7AUG - chain A; structure by X-ray diffraction, 2.04 A resolution.

[Chain A]
Molecule: rsGCamP1.3
Source organism: Aequorea victoria
Chain sequence (420 residues; numbered 36 to 457; 2 numbers in that range are skipped by the numbering (no residue carries them; nothing is unmodelled there); the number before each row is that of its first residue):
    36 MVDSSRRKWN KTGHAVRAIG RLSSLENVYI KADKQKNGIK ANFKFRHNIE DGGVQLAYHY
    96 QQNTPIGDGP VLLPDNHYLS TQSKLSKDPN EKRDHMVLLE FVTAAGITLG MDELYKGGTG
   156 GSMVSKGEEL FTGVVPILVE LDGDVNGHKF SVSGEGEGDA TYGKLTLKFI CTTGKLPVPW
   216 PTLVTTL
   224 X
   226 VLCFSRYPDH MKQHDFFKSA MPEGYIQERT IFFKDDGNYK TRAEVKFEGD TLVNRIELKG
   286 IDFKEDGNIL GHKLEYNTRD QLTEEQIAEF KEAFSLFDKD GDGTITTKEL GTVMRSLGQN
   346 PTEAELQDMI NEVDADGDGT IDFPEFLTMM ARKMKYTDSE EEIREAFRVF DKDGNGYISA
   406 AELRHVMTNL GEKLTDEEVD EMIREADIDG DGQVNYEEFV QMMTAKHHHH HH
Disordered / not traced: 36-37, 146-157, 451-457
Modified positions: PIA ([(4Z)-2-[(1S)-1-aminoethyl]-4-(4-hydroxybenzylidene)-5-oxo-4,5-dihydro-1H-imidazol-1-yl]acetic acid) at position 224
Covalently attached groups: covalent link Leu222-PIA_224; covalent link PIA_224-Val226
Ion coordination: Ca2+ site 1: Asp323, Asp325, Asp327, Thr329, Glu334; Ca2+ site 2: Asp359, Asp361, Asp363, Thr365, Asp367, Glu370; Ca2+ site 3 near Tyr381 (its only coordinating residue here); Ca2+ site 4: Asp396, Asp398, Asn400, Tyr402, Glu407; Ca2+ site 5: Asp432, Asp434, Asp436, Gln438, Glu443

[In short]
Asp323, Asp325, Asp327, Thr329 and Glu334 form the Ca2+ site 1. The Ca2+ site 2 is built by Asp359, Asp361,
Asp363, Thr365, Asp367 and Glu370.
Chain A is rsGCamP1.3 (Aequorea victoria); the structure, Crystal structure of rsGCamP1.3 in the ON state, was
determined by X-ray diffraction, deposited together with 6TV7, 6ZSM, 6ZSN and 6YA9.
